Entry 4Z4F (X-ray diffraction, 2.80 A resolution); this record covers chains A and D of the 3 polymer chains in the assembly.

[Chain A]
Molecule: Protein argonaute-2
Source organism: Homo sapiens
Notes: EC 3.1.26.-
UniProt: Q9UKV8 (AGO2_HUMAN); numbering as in UniProt (aligned over 1-859)
Chain sequence (859 residues; numbered 1 to 859; the number before each row is that of its first residue):
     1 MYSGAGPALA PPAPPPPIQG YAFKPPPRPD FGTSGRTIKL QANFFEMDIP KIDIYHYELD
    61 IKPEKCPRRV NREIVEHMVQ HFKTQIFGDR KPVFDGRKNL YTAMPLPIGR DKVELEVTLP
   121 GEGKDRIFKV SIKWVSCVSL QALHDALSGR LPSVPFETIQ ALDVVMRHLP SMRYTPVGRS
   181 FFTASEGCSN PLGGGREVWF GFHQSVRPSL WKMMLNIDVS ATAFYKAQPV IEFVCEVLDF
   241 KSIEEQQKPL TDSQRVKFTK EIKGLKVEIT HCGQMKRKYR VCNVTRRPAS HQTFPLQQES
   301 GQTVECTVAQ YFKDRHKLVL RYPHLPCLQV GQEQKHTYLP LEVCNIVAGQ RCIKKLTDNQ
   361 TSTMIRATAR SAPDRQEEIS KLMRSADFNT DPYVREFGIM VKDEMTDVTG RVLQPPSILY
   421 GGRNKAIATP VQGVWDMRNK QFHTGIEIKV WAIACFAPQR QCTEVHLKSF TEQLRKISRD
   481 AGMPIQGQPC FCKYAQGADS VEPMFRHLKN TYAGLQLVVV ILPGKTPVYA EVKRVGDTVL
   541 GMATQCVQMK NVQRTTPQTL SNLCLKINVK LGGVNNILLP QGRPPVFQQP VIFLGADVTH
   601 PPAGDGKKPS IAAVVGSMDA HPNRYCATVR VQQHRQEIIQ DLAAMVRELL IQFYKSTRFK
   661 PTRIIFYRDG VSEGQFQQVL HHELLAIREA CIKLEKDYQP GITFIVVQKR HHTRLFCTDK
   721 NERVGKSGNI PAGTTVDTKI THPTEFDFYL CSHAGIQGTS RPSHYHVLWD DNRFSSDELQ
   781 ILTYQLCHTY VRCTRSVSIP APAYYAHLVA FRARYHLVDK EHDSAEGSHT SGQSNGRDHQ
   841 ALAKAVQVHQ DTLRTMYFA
Disordered / not traced: 1-21, 64-65, 121-126, 270-275, 296-304, 822-835
Differences from the reference sequence: engineered mutation Asp-387 (Ser in Q9UKV8)
Ion coordination: Mg2+: Asp-597, Val-598
Small-molecule neighbours:
  - phenol (IPH), molecule 1: Gly-536, Asp-537, Gly-541, Met-542, Ala-543, Thr-544, Lys-570, Thr-852, Thr-855, Tyr-857
  - phenol (IPH), molecule 2: Phe-587, Gln-589, Pro-590, Val-591, Asp-619, Ala-620, Phe-653, Thr-657, Phe-659
  - phenol (IPH), molecule 3: Leu-650, Tyr-654, Lys-660, Pro-661, Leu-694, Glu-695, Tyr-698
What the authors report for this chain:
  - binding site for the 11-nt RNA strand (chain D): Met-437, Ile-477, Ser-561

[Chain D]
Molecule: 11-nt RNA strand
Sequence (11 nucleotides; row label = number of the first residue in the row):
     1 CAAUGUGAXA A
Disordered / not traced: 11
Modified residues: N6G (((2R,3S,4R,5S)-5-(2,6-diamino-9H-purin-9-yl)-3,4-dihydroxy-tetrahydrofuran-2-yl)methyl dihydrogen phosphate) at position 9
Ion coordination: Mg2+ near U4 (its only coordinating residue here)

[Interface between chain A and chain D]
Contacting residue pairs - 25 pairs, chain A then chain D:
  Asp-358(A) with A3(D), phosphate contact; U4(D), phosphate contact
  Thr-361(A) with A3(D), sugar contact; U4(D), sugar contact
  Ser-362(A) with U4(D), sugar contact; G5(D), phosphate contact
  Ile-365(A) with U4(D), sugar contact
  Val-434(A) with N6G_9(D), phosphate contact
  Arg-438(A) with N6G_9(D), hydrogen bond to the sugar
  Ile-477(A) with N6G_9(D), base contact
  Lys-525(A) with A2(D), phosphate contact; A3(D), phosphate contact
  Pro-557(A) with N6G_9(D), base contact
  Gln-558(A) with A8(D), hydrogen bond to the sugar; N6G_9(D), base contact
  Ser-561(A) with N6G_9(D), base contact
  Asn-562(A) with A8(D), base contact
  Lys-726(A) with U6(D), hydrogen bond to the sugar
  Ile-756(A) with U6(D), base contact; G7(D), sugar contact
  Gln-757(A) with G5(D), base contact; U6(D), sugar contact
  Phe-811(A) with C1(D), stacking on the base
  Tyr-815(A) with C1(D), hydrogen bond to the phosphate; A2(D), hydrogen bond to the phosphate
Other interface residues (no listed pair), chain A (18 interface residues in all): Thr-357

[Overview]
The interface between chain A and chain D involves 18 residues on one side and 9 on the other, with 5 hydrogen
bonds and 1 aromatic stacking contact. Among the polar pairs are Arg-438(A)/N6G_9(D), Gln-558(A)/A8(D) and
Lys-726(A)/U6(D). From the paper: a binding site for the 11-nt RNA strand (chain D) at Met-437(A), Ile-477(A)
and Ser-561(A).
Chain A is Protein argonaute-2 (Homo sapiens) and chain D is an 11-nt RNA strand; the structure, Human
Argonaute2 Bound to t1-DAP Target RNA, was determined by X-ray diffraction, deposited together with 4Z4C,
4Z4D, 4Z4E, 4Z4G, 4Z4H and 4Z4I.
